Entry 5U1T (X-ray diffraction, 2.60 A resolution); this record covers chains A and B.

[Chain A]
Protein: Separin
From: Saccharomyces cerevisiae
Notes: EC 3.4.22.49; fragment: helical domain and catalytic domain
Reference sequence: Q03018 (ESP1_YEAST); residues 51-1630 here = UniProt positions 51-1630
Chain sequence (1596 residues; row label = number of the first residue in the row):
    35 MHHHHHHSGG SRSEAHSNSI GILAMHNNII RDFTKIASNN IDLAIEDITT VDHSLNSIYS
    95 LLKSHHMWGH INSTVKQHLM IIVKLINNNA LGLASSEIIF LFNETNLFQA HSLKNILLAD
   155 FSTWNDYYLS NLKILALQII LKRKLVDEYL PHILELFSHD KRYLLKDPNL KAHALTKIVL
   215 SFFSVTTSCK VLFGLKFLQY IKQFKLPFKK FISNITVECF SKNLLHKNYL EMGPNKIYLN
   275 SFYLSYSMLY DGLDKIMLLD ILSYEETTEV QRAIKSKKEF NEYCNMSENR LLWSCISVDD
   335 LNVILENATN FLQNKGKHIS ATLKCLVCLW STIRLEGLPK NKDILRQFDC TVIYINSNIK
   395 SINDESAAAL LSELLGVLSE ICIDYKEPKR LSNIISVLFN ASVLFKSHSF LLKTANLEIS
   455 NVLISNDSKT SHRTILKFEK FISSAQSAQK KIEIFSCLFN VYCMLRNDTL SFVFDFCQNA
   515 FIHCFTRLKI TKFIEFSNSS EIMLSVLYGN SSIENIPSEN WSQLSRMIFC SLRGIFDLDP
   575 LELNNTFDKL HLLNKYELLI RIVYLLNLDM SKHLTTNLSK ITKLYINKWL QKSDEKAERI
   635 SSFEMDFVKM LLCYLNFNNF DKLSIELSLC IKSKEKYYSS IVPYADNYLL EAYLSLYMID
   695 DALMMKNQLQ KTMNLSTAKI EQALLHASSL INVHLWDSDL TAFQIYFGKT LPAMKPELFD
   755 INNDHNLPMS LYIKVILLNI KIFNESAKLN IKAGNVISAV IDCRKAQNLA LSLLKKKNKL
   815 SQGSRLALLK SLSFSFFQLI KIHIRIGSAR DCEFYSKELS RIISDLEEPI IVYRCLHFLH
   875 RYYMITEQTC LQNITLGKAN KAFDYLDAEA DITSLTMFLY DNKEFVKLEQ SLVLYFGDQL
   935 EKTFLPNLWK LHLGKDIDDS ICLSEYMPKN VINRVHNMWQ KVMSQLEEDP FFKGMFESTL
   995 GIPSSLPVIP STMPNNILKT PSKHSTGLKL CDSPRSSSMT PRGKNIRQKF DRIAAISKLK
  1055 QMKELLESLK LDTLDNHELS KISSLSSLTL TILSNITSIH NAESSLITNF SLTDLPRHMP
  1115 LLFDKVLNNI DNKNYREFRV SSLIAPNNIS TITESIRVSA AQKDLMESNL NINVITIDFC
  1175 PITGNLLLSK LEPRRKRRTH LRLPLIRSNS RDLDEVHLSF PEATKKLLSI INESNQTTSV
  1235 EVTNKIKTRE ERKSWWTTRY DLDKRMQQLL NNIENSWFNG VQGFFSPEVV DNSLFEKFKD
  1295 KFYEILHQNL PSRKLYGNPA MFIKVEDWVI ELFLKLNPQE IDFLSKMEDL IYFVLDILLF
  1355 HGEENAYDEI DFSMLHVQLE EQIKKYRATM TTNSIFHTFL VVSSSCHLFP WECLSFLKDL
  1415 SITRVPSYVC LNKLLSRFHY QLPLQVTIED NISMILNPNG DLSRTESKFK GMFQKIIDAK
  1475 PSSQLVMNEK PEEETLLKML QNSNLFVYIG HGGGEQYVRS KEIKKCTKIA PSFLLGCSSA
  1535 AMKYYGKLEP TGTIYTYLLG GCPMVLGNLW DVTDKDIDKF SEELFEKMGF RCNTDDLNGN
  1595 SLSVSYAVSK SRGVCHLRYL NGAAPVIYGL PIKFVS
Unresolved in the structure: 35-72, 246-248, 312-315, 349-351, 1004-1041, 1133-1141, 1200-1210, 1589-1591, 1630
Construct notes: expression tag (35-50)
UniProt features mapped onto this chain:
  - active site: C1531
  - mutagenesis: D1568 to D1570 (Reduces function. Loss of function)
What the authors report for this chain:
  - catalytic residues: C1531 (citing earlier work)

[Chain B]
Protein: Securin
From: Saccharomyces cerevisiae (strain ATCC 204508 / S288c)
Notes: fragment: separase interaction segment
Reference sequence: P40316 (SECU_YEAST); residues 258-373 here = UniProt positions 258-373
Chain sequence (117 residues; each row starts with the number of its first residue):
   257 MDIEIAPQRQ EPLPYVPEGY SPFQQDDIEK LKTFNSPYKL DLEDEDDTPD KVDLLPLEQI
   317 DEEGEKDETE CITRNQEEGA ALPLLSKNFK EVAAVPTMEL VYSEEGLDPE ELEDLVT
Unresolved in the structure: 299-305, 317-360
Construct notes: initiating methionine (257)
UniProt features mapped onto this chain:
  - modified residue (Phosphoserine): S277, S292
  - mutagenesis: S277 (S277A: Affects phosphorylation and the interaction with ESP1), S292 (S292A: Affects phosphorylation and the interaction with ESP1), T304 (T304A: No effect)
What the authors report for this chain:
  - post-translational modification sites: S277, S292 (citing earlier work)

[Interface between chain A and chain B]
Residue-residue contacts (155; chain A residue first):
  K110(A) - V372(B)
  L113(A) - V372(B)  hydrophobic
  M114(A) - E369(B)
  M114(A) - V372(B)  hydrophobic
  V117(A) - L368(B)
  V117(A) - V372(B)  hydrophobic
  I120(A) - L368(B)  hydrophobic
  N121(A) - P365(B)
  N121(A) - L368(B)
  N121(A) - E369(B)
  N165(A) - L371(B)
  I168(A) - L363(B)  hydrophobic
  I168(A) - L371(B)  hydrophobic
  L169(A) - L371(B)  hydrophobic
  L169(A) - V372(B)  hydrophobic
  Q172(A) - E361(B)
  Q172(A) - G362(B)
  Q172(A) - L363(B)  hydrogen bond (side chain-backbone)
  Q172(A) - L368(B)
  L175(A) - E361(B)
  L175(A) - G362(B)
  K176(A) - E361(B)  hydrogen bond (side chain-backbone)
  K205(A) - D370(B)  salt bridge
  K205(A) - L371(B)
  H207(A) - E367(B)  salt bridge
  A208(A) - L363(B)
  K211(A) - G362(B)
  K211(A) - L363(B)
  K211(A) - E367(B)  salt bridge
  S215(A) - G362(B)
  V386(A) - L313(B)
  I387(A) - L313(B)  hydrophobic
  N390(A) - L313(B)
  K423(A) - E314(B)  salt bridge
  K423(A) - Q315(B)  hydrogen bond (side chain-backbone)
  R424(A) - I316(B)
  N427(A) - L313(B)
  N427(A) - E314(B)  hydrogen bond (side chain-backbone)
  S430(A) - L311(B)
  S430(A) - P312(B)
  F433(A) - D309(B)
  F433(A) - L311(B)  hydrophobic
  N434(A) - L310(B)
  N434(A) - L311(B)  hydrogen bond (side chain-backbone)
  V437(A) - V308(B)  hydrophobic
  V437(A) - L310(B)  hydrophobic
  S478(A) - V308(B)
  N544(A) - Y294(B)
  N544(A) - L296(B)
  S565(A) - S292(B)
  S565(A) - Y294(B)
  L566(A) - S292(B)  hydrogen bond (backbone-side chain)
  L566(A) - Y294(B)
  R567(A) - S292(B)
  G568(A) - F290(B)
  G568(A) - S292(B)
  V597(A) - Y294(B)
  N601(A) - P293(B)
  M604(A) - F290(B)  hydrophobic
  S605(A) - F290(B)
  H607(A) - K288(B)  hydrogen bond (side chain-backbone)
  F637(A) - Y294(B)  hydrogen bond (backbone-side chain)
  D640(A) - Y294(B)
  F641(A) - Y294(B)
  M644(A) - P293(B)  hydrophobic
  V794(A) - E274(B)
  R798(A) - E274(B)  hydrogen bond (side chain-backbone)
  R798(A) - G275(B)  hydrogen bond (side chain-backbone)
  R798(A) - Y276(B)
  Q801(A) - Y276(B)
  Q801(A) - F279(B)
  L805(A) - S277(B)
  L805(A) - F279(B)  hydrophobic
  L805(A) - D283(B)
  L808(A) - F279(B)  hydrophobic
  L808(A) - D283(B)
  L808(A) - K286(B)  hydrogen bond (backbone-side chain)
  K810(A) - K286(B)  hydrogen bond (backbone-side chain)
  N812(A) - K286(B)  hydrogen bond (backbone-side chain)
  K813(A) - N291(B)
  L814(A) - K286(B)
  L814(A) - N291(B)  hydrogen bond (backbone-side chain)
  Q816(A) - F290(B)
  Q816(A) - N291(B)  hydrogen bond (backbone-backbone)
  R819(A) - K286(B)
  R819(A) - L287(B)  hydrogen bond (side chain-backbone)
  R819(A) - K288(B)  hydrogen bond (side chain-backbone)
  R819(A) - T289(B)  hydrogen bond (side chain-backbone)
  L822(A) - L287(B)  hydrophobic
  L823(A) - L287(B)
  L826(A) - F279(B)  hydrophobic
  F830(A) - Y276(B)
  L833(A) - E274(B)
  H837(A) - E274(B)  salt bridge
  R844(A) - Y271(B)
  D845(A) - Y271(B)  hydrogen bond
  D845(A) - P273(B)
  D845(A) - E274(B)
  F848(A) - Y271(B)
  F848(A) - V272(B)  hydrophobic
  F848(A) - P273(B)
  F848(A) - Y276(B)  hydrophobic
  Y849(A) - P273(B)
  Y849(A) - E274(B)  hydrogen bond
  E852(A) - Y276(B)  hydrogen bond
  E852(A) - P278(B)
  R855(A) - F279(B)  hydrogen bond (side chain-backbone)
  D859(A) - Q281(B)  hydrogen bond
  D859(A) - I284(B)
  D859(A) - K288(B)
  L860(A) - K288(B)
  N1126(A) - E274(B)
  N1126(A) - G275(B)
  Y1129(A) - E274(B)
  R1130(A) - G275(B)
  R1130(A) - S277(B)  hydrogen bond
  T1232(A) - A262(B)
  V1234(A) - A262(B)
  T1237(A) - I259(B)
  T1237(A) - E260(B)
  I1240(A) - I259(B)  hydrophobic
  R1246(A) - M257(B)
  W1249(A) - I259(B)  hydrophobic
  W1249(A) - E260(B)
  W1250(A) - M257(B)  hydrogen bond (side chain-backbone)
  W1250(A) - D258(B)  hydrogen bond (side chain-backbone)
  W1250(A) - I259(B)
  W1250(A) - E260(B)
  N1453(A) - Q266(B)
  D1455(A) - P263(B)
  D1455(A) - Q264(B)  hydrogen bond (side chain-backbone)
  L1456(A) - I261(B)  hydrophobic
  L1456(A) - P263(B)
  H1505(A) - P263(B)
  H1505(A) - Q264(B)
  H1505(A) - R265(B)
  E1509(A) - P268(B)
  E1509(A) - L269(B)  hydrogen bond (backbone-backbone)
  Q1510(A) - Q266(B)  covalent bond
  Q1510(A) - E267(B)
  Q1510(A) - L269(B)
  Y1511(A) - Q266(B)  hydrogen bond
  Y1511(A) - L269(B)
  V1512(A) - L269(B)
  R1513(A) - L269(B)
  K1515(A) - Y271(B)
  K1515(A) - V272(B)
  K1515(A) - E274(B)
  C1531(A) - P263(B)
  T1567(A) - E260(B)  hydrogen bond
  T1567(A) - I261(B)
  D1568(A) - E260(B)
  D1568(A) - I261(B)  hydrogen bond (backbone-backbone)
  K1569(A) - E260(B)  hydrogen bond (backbone-side chain)
  D1570(A) - E260(B)  hydrogen bond (backbone-side chain)
Interface residues without a listed pair, chain A (114 interface residues in all): I212, D383, V431, L438, S477, Q512, F515, I516, F570, A804, K809, K811, S815, I856, L1121, N1122, S1233, R1458, E1487, G1504, D1565, V1566
Interface residues without a listed pair, chain B (58 interface residues in all): K295, L298, D364, T373

[In short]
The interface between chain A and chain B involves 114 residues on one side and 58 on the other; the contacts
include 1 covalent bond, 33 hydrogen bonds and 5 salt bridges. Among the polar pairs are K205(A)-D370(B),
H207(A)-E367(B) and K211(A)-E367(B). From the paper: the catalytic residue C1531(A); modification sites
S277(B) and S292(B).
Here chain A is Separin (Saccharomyces cerevisiae) and chain B is Securin (Saccharomyces cerevisiae (strain
ATCC 204508 / S288c)). Entry 5U1T (Crystal structure of the Saccharomyces cerevisiae separase-securin complex
at 2.6 angstrom resolution) was determined by X-ray diffraction, deposited together with 5U1S.
